PDB entry 1GES | X-ray diffraction, 1.74 A resolution | chains A and B

# Chain A (and B)
Molecule: Glutathione reductase
From: Escherichia coli
Notes: EC 1.6.4.2; chain B of this document is another copy of the same molecule, construct and numbering; everything in this record applies to it too
UniProt: P06715 (GSHR_ECOLI); residues 1-450 here = UniProt positions 1-450
Amino-acid sequence (450 residues; row label = number of the first residue in the row):
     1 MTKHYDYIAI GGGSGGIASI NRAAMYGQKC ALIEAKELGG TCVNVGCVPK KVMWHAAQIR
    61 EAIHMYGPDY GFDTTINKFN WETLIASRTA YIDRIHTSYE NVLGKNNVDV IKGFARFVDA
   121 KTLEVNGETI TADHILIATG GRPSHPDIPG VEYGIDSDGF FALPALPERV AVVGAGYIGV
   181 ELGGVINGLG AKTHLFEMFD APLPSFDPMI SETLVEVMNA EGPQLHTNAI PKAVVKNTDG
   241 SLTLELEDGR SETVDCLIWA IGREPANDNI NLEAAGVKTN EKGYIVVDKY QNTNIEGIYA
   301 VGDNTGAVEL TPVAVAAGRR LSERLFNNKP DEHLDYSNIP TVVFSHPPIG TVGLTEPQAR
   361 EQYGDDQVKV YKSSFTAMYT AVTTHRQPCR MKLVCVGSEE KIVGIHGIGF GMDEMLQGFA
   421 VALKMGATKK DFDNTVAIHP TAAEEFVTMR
Not modelled in the structure: 1-2 (chain B: 1)
Construct notes: engineered mutation G179 (Ala in P06715), G183 (Ala in P06715), E197 (Val in P06715), M198 (Arg in P06715), F199 (Lys in P06715), D200 (His in P06715), P204 (Arg in P06715)
Disulfides: C42-C47
Residues lining bound ligands: FAD (flavin-adenine dinucleotide): I10, G11, G12, G13, S14, G15, G16, I33, E34, A35, K36, E37, G39, G40, T41, C42, V45, G46, C47, K50, G113, F114, A115, A138, T139, G140, G141, S157, F161, Y177, I178, R263, I270, V301, G302, D303, E309, L310, T311, P312, A314
Curated features (UniProtKB/Swiss-Prot):
  - active site: H439 (Proton acceptor)
  - binding site (FAD): S14, G15, E34, T41, C42, K50, A115, D303, T311, H439
  - binding site (glutathione): S14, Y99, R319
  - binding site (NADP(+)): A175, I178, E181, G262, E309, V342

# Interface between chain A and chain B
Pairs across the interface (154; chain A residue first):
  C42(A) - H439(B)
  C47(A) - H439(B)
  C47(A) - P440(B)
  K51(A) - M378(B)
  K51(A) - P440(B)  hydrogen bond (side chain-backbone)
  V52(A) - Y70(B)
  V52(A) - V382(B)  hydrophobic
  H55(A) - Y70(B)
  H55(A) - Y379(B)
  A56(A) - Y70(B)  hydrophobic
  A56(A) - F72(B)
  I59(A) - Y70(B)  hydrophobic
  I59(A) - F72(B)  hydrophobic
  I59(A) - Y379(B)
  R60(A) - F72(B)
  I63(A) - I63(B)  hydrophobic
  I63(A) - T74(B)
  P68(A) - T83(B)
  D69(A) - S87(B)  hydrogen bond (backbone-side chain)
  Y70(A) - V52(B)
  Y70(A) - H55(B)
  Y70(A) - A56(B)  hydrophobic
  Y70(A) - I59(B)  hydrophobic
  Y70(A) - F79(B)
  Y70(A) - L84(B)
  G71(A) - K78(B)
  G71(A) - F79(B)
  G71(A) - N80(B)  hydrogen bond (backbone-backbone)
  G71(A) - T83(B)
  F72(A) - A56(B)
  F72(A) - I59(B)  hydrophobic
  F72(A) - R60(B)
  F72(A) - K78(B)
  F72(A) - F79(B)  hydrophobic
  D73(A) - I76(B)
  D73(A) - N77(B)  hydrogen bond (backbone-backbone)
  D73(A) - K78(B)  hydrogen bond (backbone-backbone)
  T74(A) - I63(B)
  T74(A) - T75(B)
  T74(A) - I76(B)
  T74(A) - N77(B)
  T75(A) - D73(B)
  T75(A) - T74(B)
  T75(A) - T75(B)  hydrogen bond (backbone-backbone)
  T75(A) - N77(B)  hydrogen bond
  I76(A) - D73(B)
  N77(A) - D73(B)  hydrogen bond (backbone-backbone)
  N77(A) - T74(B)
  N77(A) - T75(B)  hydrogen bond
  K78(A) - G71(B)
  K78(A) - F72(B)
  K78(A) - D73(B)  hydrogen bond (backbone-backbone)
  F79(A) - Y70(B)
  F79(A) - G71(B)
  F79(A) - F72(B)  hydrophobic
  N80(A) - G71(B)  hydrogen bond (backbone-backbone)
  T83(A) - P68(B)
  T83(A) - D69(B)
  T83(A) - G71(B)
  L84(A) - Y70(B)
  S87(A) - D69(B)  hydrogen bond (side chain-backbone)
  S87(A) - V382(B)
  Y91(A) - M378(B)
  Y91(A) - A381(B)  hydrophobic
  Y91(A) - V382(B)  hydrophobic
  R94(A) - A381(B)  hydrogen bond (side chain-backbone)
  R94(A) - R386(B)
  T311(A) - H439(B)
  P312(A) - V436(B)  hydrophobic
  P312(A) - A437(B)
  P312(A) - H439(B)
  R320(A) - N434(B)
  P340(A) - V436(B)
  P340(A) - I438(B)  hydrophobic
  V342(A) - I438(B)  hydrophobic
  F344(A) - P440(B)
  M378(A) - V48(B)  hydrophobic
  M378(A) - K51(B)
  M378(A) - Y91(B)
  Y379(A) - H55(B)
  Y379(A) - I59(B)  hydrophobic
  A381(A) - Y91(B)  hydrophobic
  A381(A) - R94(B)  hydrogen bond (backbone-side chain)
  V382(A) - S87(B)
  V382(A) - Y91(B)  hydrophobic
  R386(A) - R94(B)
  G411(A) - E414(B)
  D413(A) - T441(B)
  E414(A) - G411(B)
  E414(A) - M415(B)
  E414(A) - T441(B)
  E414(A) - A442(B)  hydrogen bond (side chain-backbone)
  E414(A) - A443(B)  hydrogen bond (side chain-backbone)
  M415(A) - E414(B)
  L416(A) - I438(B)  hydrophobic
  Q417(A) - F419(B)
  Q417(A) - T435(B)
  Q417(A) - V436(B)  hydrogen bond (side chain-backbone)
  Q417(A) - A437(B)
  Q417(A) - I438(B)  hydrogen bond (side chain-backbone)
  Q417(A) - A443(B)
  Q417(A) - E444(B)
  Q417(A) - V447(B)
  G418(A) - G418(B)
  G418(A) - F419(B)
  F419(A) - Q417(B)
  F419(A) - G418(B)
  A420(A) - T435(B)
  V421(A) - A422(B)  hydrophobic
  V421(A) - D431(B)
  V421(A) - F432(B)  hydrophobic
  V421(A) - T435(B)
  V421(A) - V447(B)  hydrophobic
  K424(A) - N434(B)
  K424(A) - T435(B)
  M425(A) - M425(B)  hydrophobic
  M425(A) - A427(B)  hydrophobic
  M425(A) - D431(B)
  A427(A) - M425(B)  hydrophobic
  D431(A) - V421(B)
  D431(A) - M425(B)
  F432(A) - V421(B)  hydrophobic
  D433(A) - R320(B)
  N434(A) - R320(B)
  N434(A) - K424(B)
  T435(A) - Q417(B)
  T435(A) - A420(B)
  T435(A) - V421(B)
  V436(A) - P312(B)  hydrophobic
  V436(A) - P340(B)
  V436(A) - Q417(B)  hydrogen bond (backbone-side chain)
  A437(A) - P312(B)
  A437(A) - Q417(B)
  I438(A) - P340(B)  hydrophobic
  I438(A) - V342(B)  hydrophobic
  I438(A) - L416(B)  hydrophobic
  I438(A) - Q417(B)  hydrogen bond (backbone-side chain)
  H439(A) - C42(B)
  H439(A) - C47(B)
  H439(A) - T311(B)
  H439(A) - P312(B)
  P440(A) - C47(B)
  P440(A) - K51(B)  hydrogen bond (backbone-side chain)
  P440(A) - F344(B)
  T441(A) - D413(B)
  T441(A) - E414(B)
  A442(A) - E414(B)  hydrogen bond (backbone-side chain)
  A443(A) - E414(B)  hydrogen bond (backbone-side chain)
  A443(A) - Q417(B)
  E444(A) - Q417(B)
  V447(A) - Q417(B)
  V447(A) - V421(B)  hydrophobic
  R450(A) - R22(B)
  R450(A) - R319(B)
Other interface residues (no listed pair), chain A (77 interface residues in all): M25, A62, Y66, G67, L189, V313, L334, I339, A422, G426
Other interface residues (no listed pair), chain B (78 interface residues in all): A62, Y66, G67, L189, V313, L334, I339, G426, R450

# Summary
77 residues of chain A face 78 of chain B across their interface; the contacts include 23 hydrogen bonds.
Polar pairs include K51(A)-P440(B), D69(A)-S87(B) and T75(A)-N77(B). Ligands of chain A: flavin-adenine
dinucleotide.
Both chains are Glutathione reductase (Escherichia coli). Entry 1GES (Anatomy of an engineered NAD-binding
site) was determined by X-ray diffraction, deposited together with 1GET and 1GEU.
